PDB entry 2ACZ | X-ray diffraction, 3.10 A resolution | chains A and B of the 4 polymer chains in the assembly

# Chain A
Molecule: Succinate dehydrogenase flavoprotein subunit
Source organism: Escherichia coli
Notes: EC 1.3.99.1
UniProtKB: P10444 (DHSA_ECOLI); numbering as in UniProt (aligned over 1-588)
Chain sequence (588 residues; numbered 1 to 588; the number before each row is that of its first residue):
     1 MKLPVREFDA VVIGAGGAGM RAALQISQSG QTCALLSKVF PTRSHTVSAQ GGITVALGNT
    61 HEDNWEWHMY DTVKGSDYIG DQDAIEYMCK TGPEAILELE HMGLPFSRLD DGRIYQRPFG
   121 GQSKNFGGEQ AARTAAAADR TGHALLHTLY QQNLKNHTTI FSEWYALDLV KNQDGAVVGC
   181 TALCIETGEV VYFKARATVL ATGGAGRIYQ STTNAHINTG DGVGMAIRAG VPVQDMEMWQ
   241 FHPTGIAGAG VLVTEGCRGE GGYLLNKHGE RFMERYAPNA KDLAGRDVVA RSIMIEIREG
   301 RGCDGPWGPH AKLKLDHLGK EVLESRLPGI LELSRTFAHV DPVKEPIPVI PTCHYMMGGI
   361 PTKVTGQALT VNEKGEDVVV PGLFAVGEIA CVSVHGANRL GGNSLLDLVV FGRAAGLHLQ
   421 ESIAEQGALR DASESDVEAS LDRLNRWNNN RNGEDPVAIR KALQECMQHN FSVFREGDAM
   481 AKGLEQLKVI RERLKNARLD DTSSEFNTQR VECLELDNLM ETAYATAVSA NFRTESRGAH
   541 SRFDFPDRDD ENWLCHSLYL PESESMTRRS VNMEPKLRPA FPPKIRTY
Covalent attachments: flavin-adenine dinucleotide (FAD) linked to His45
Residues lining bound ligands:
  - FAD (flavin-adenine dinucleotide): Ile13, Gly14, Ala15, Gly16, Gly17, Ala18, Gly19, Leu36, Ser37, Lys38, Val39, Ser44, Thr46, Ser48, Ala49, Gln50, Gly51, Gly52, Trp164, Tyr165, Ala166, Ala201, Thr202, Gly203, Thr213, Asn214, Asp221, Leu252, His354, Tyr355, Val386, Gly387, Glu388, Arg399, Gly402, Asn403, Ser404, Leu405, Leu408
  - oxaloacetate ion (OAA): Gln50, Gly51, Phe126, Gln240, His242, Leu252, Thr254, Glu255, Gly256, Arg286, His354, Arg399, Gly401, Gly402

# Chain B
Molecule: Succinate dehydrogenase iron-sulfur protein
Source organism: Escherichia coli
Notes: EC 1.3.99.1
UniProtKB: P07014 (DHSB_ECOLI); residue numbers follow UniProt; this construct covers 1-238
Chain sequence (238 residues; row label = number of the first residue in the row):
     1 MRLEFSIYRY NPDVDDAPRM QDYTLEADEG RDMMLLDALI QLKEKDPSLS FRRSCREGVC
    61 GSDGLNMNGK NGLACITPIS ALNQPGKKIV IRPLPGLPVI RDLVVDMGQF YAQYEKIKPY
   121 LLNNGQNPPA REHLQMPEQR EKLDGLYECI LCACCSTSCP SFWWNPDKFI GPAGLLAAYR
   181 FLIDSRDTET DSRLDGLSDA FSVFRCHSIM NCVSVCPKGL NPTRAIGHIK SMLLQRNA
Ion coordination: 2Fe-2S cluster Fe: Cys55, Cys60, Asp63, Cys75; 4Fe-4S cluster Fe: Cys149, Cys152, Cys155, Cys216; 3Fe-4S cluster Fe: Cys159, Cys206, Cys212
Residues lining bound ligands:
  - atpenin a5 (AT5; 3-[(2S,4S,5R)-5,6-dichloro-2,4-dimethyl-1-oxohexyl]-4-hydroxy-5,6-dimethoxy-2(1h)-pyridinone): Pro160, Ser161, Trp164, His207, Ile209
  - 3Fe-4S cluster (F3S): Ser158, Cys159, Ser161, Phe169, Pro172, Cys206, His207, Ser208, Ile209, Met210, Asn211, Cys212, Thr223, Ile226
  - 2Fe-2S cluster (FES): Arg53, Ser54, Cys55, Arg56, Glu57, Gly58, Val59, Cys60, Gly61, Ser62, Asp63, Leu73, Cys75
  - 4Fe-4S cluster (SF4): Phe110, Cys149, Ile150, Leu151, Cys152, Ala153, Cys154, Cys155, Ala173, Cys216, Pro217, Lys218, Leu220, Pro222
Swiss-Prot annotation at these positions:
  - binding site ([2Fe-2S] cluster): Cys55, Cys60, Cys75
  - binding site ([4Fe-4S] cluster): Cys149, Cys152, Cys155, Cys216
  - binding site ([3Fe-4S] cluster): Cys159, Cys206, Cys212
  - binding site (a ubiquinone): Trp164

# Interface between chain A and chain B
Residue-residue contacts (102):
  Phe40(A) - Tyr111(B)
  Arg43(A) - Cys60(B)  hydrogen bond (side chain-backbone)
  Arg43(A) - Gly61(B)
  Arg43(A) - Ser62(B)
  Arg43(A) - Met107(B)
  Arg43(A) - Tyr111(B)  hydrogen bond
  Arg43(A) - Ile150(B)  hydrogen bond (side chain-backbone)
  Arg43(A) - Leu151(B)  hydrogen bond (side chain-backbone)
  Ser48(A) - Cys55(B)
  Leu57(A) - Arg131(B)  hydrogen bond (backbone-side chain)
  Asn59(A) - Arg131(B)
  Asn59(A) - Glu132(B)  hydrogen bond
  Leu97(A) - Arg131(B)
  Leu97(A) - Glu132(B)
  Glu100(A) - Glu132(B)
  Glu100(A) - His133(B)  salt bridge
  Glu100(A) - Arg186(B)  salt bridge
  His101(A) - Leu121(B)
  His101(A) - Arg131(B)  hydrogen bond (side chain-backbone)
  His101(A) - Glu132(B)
  His101(A) - His133(B)
  Met102(A) - Leu121(B)
  Gly103(A) - Arg180(B)  hydrogen bond (backbone-side chain)
  Gly103(A) - Arg186(B)  hydrogen bond (backbone-side chain)
  Leu104(A) - Arg186(B)  hydrogen bond (backbone-side chain)
  Pro105(A) - Arg140(B)  hydrogen bond (backbone-side chain)
  Pro105(A) - Tyr147(B)  hydrophobic
  Pro105(A) - Arg186(B)
  Phe106(A) - Arg140(B)  hydrogen bond (backbone-side chain)
  Arg108(A) - His133(B)  hydrogen bond (side chain-backbone)
  Arg108(A) - Gln135(B)
  Arg108(A) - Pro137(B)
  Arg108(A) - Arg186(B)
  Leu109(A) - Pro137(B)
  Asp110(A) - Met136(B)
  Asp110(A) - Pro137(B)
  Pro118(A) - Met136(B)
  Phe119(A) - Glu132(B)
  Phe119(A) - His133(B)
  Phe119(A) - Leu134(B)  hydrophobic
  Phe119(A) - Gln135(B)
  Gly120(A) - Glu132(B)
  Gly121(A) - Glu132(B)  hydrogen bond (backbone-side chain)
  Ala138(A) - Tyr147(B)
  Arg140(A) - Glu148(B)
  His143(A) - Tyr147(B)
  His143(A) - Glu148(B)  hydrogen bond (side chain-backbone)
  His143(A) - Cys149(B)  hydrogen bond (side chain-backbone)
  His147(A) - Cys149(B)
  His147(A) - Leu151(B)
  Gln151(A) - Tyr114(B)  hydrogen bond
  Gln151(A) - Pro119(B)  hydrogen bond (side chain-backbone)
  Gln151(A) - Tyr120(B)
  Gln151(A) - Phe181(B)
  Leu154(A) - Tyr114(B)  hydrophobic
  Leu154(A) - Glu115(B)
  Leu154(A) - Pro119(B)  hydrophobic
  Lys155(A) - Tyr120(B)
  Lys155(A) - Leu121(B)
  Glu163(A) - Arg52(B)  salt bridge
  Glu186(A) - Ile100(B)
  Glu186(A) - Asp106(B)
  Arg207(A) - Arg56(B)
  Thr212(A) - Arg56(B)  hydrogen bond (backbone-side chain)
  Thr213(A) - Arg56(B)  hydrogen bond (backbone-side chain)
  Thr213(A) - Glu57(B)
  Asn214(A) - Arg56(B)  hydrogen bond (backbone-side chain)
  Ala215(A) - Ser54(B)
  Ala215(A) - Cys55(B)  hydrophobic
  His216(A) - Ile40(B)
  His216(A) - Arg53(B)
  His216(A) - Ser54(B)
  His216(A) - Arg56(B)
  Ile217(A) - Ser54(B)
  Ala249(A) - Arg56(B)  hydrogen bond (backbone-side chain)
  Val251(A) - Arg56(B)
  Val251(A) - Glu57(B)
  Pro306(A) - Arg31(B)  hydrogen bond (backbone-side chain)
  Trp307(A) - Arg31(B)
  Leu333(A) - Glu57(B)
  Phe337(A) - Arg56(B)
  Phe337(A) - Glu57(B)
  Val457(A) - Glu44(B)
  Asp500(A) - Pro47(B)
  Asp501(A) - Arg101(B)  salt bridge
  Ser503(A) - Asn11(B)  hydrogen bond
  Ser503(A) - Arg101(B)
  Ser504(A) - Asp13(B)  hydrogen bond
  Glu505(A) - Pro12(B)
  Glu505(A) - Arg101(B)  hydrogen bond (backbone-side chain)
  Phe506(A) - Ser50(B)
  Phe506(A) - Arg52(B)
  Phe506(A) - Ile100(B)  hydrophobic
  Phe506(A) - Arg101(B)
  Phe506(A) - Val104(B)  hydrophobic
  Thr508(A) - Lys43(B)
  Thr508(A) - Ser50(B)
  Thr508(A) - Phe51(B)
  Gln509(A) - Lys43(B)  hydrogen bond
  Gln509(A) - Pro47(B)
  Glu512(A) - Lys43(B)  salt bridge
  Glu512(A) - Arg53(B)  salt bridge
Interface residues without a listed pair, chain A (63 interface residues in all): Thr42, Val47, Pro93, Ser107, Ala137, Tyr150, Gln152, Gly250, Leu252, Thr336, Lys461
Interface residues without a listed pair, chain B (53 interface residues in all): Ser48, Leu49, Val59, Cys75, Ile76, Cys152, Lys218

# In short
63 residues of chain A and 53 residues of chain B are in contact; the contacts include 27 hydrogen bonds and 6
salt bridges. Polar pairs include Glu100(A)-His133(B), Glu100(A)-Arg186(B) and Glu163(A)-Arg52(B). Chain A
binds oxaloacetate ion.
Here chain A is Succinate dehydrogenase flavoprotein subunit and chain B is Succinate dehydrogenase
iron-sulfur protein, both from Escherichia coli. Entry 2ACZ (Complex II (Succinate Dehydrogenase) From E. Coli
with Atpenin A5 inhibitor co-crystallized at the ubiquinone binding ...) was determined by X-ray diffraction.
